PDB entry 8UT4 | electron microscopy, 3.30 A resolution | chains A and F of the 8 polymer chains in the assembly

Chain A:
Name: Hemagglutinin HA1 chain
Source organism: Influenza A virus
Reference sequence: A0A6J3XHU5 (A0A6J3XHU5_9INFA); residues 10-333 here correspond to UniProt positions 17-340 (UniProt number = residue number + 7)
Amino-acid sequence (324 residues; each row starts with the number of its first residue):
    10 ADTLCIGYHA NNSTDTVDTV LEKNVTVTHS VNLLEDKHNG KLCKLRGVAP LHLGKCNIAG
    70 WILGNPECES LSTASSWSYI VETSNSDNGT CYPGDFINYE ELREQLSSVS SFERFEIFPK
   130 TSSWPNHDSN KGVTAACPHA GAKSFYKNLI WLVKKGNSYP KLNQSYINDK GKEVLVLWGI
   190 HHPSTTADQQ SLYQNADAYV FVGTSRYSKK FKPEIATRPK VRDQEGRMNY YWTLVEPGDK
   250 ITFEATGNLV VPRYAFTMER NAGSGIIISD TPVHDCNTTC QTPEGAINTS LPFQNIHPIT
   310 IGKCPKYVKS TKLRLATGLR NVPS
Disordered / not traced: 10
Disulfides: Cys52-Cys285, Cys65-Cys77, Cys100-Cys146, Cys289-Cys313
Covalent attachments: N-acetylglucosamine (NAG) linked to Asn21, Asn33, Asn97, Asn286, Asn297
From the paper describing this entry:
  - post-translational modification sites: Asn33

Chain F:
Name: Hemagglutinin HA2 chain
Source organism: Influenza A virus
Reference sequence: A0A6G7M316 (A0A6G7M316_9INFA); residues -3 to 177 here correspond to UniProt positions 341-521 (UniProt number = residue number + 344)
Amino-acid sequence (250 residues; each row starts with the number of its first residue; numbers below 1 keep their minus sign (Ile-3 is residue -3)):
    -3 IQSRGLFGAI AGFIEGGWTG MVDGWYGYHH QNEQGSGYAA DLKSTQNAID KITNKVNSVI
    57 EKMNTQFTAV GKEFNHLEKR IENLNKKVDD GFLDIWTYNA ELLVLLENER TLDYHDSNVK
   117 NLYEKVRNQL KNNAKEIGNG CFEFYHKCDN TCMESVKNGT YDYPKYSEEA KLNREKIDGV
   177 KGALEVLFQG PGSHHHHHHH HLGGSGYIPE APRDGQAYVR KDGEWVLLST FLGSGGGLND
   237 IFEAQKIEWH
Disordered / not traced: -3 to 9, 174-246
Sequence notes: expression tag (178-246)
Disulfides: Cys144-Cys148
Covalent attachments: N-acetylglucosamine (NAG) linked to Asn154

Interface between chain A and chain F:
Pairs across the interface (7; chain A residue first):
  Val29(A) - Lys47(F)
  Val29(A) - Asn50(F)
  Val29(A) - Lys51(F)  hydrogen bond (backbone-backbone)
  Leu30(A) - Lys47(F)
  Leu30(A) - Asn50(F)  hydrogen bond (backbone-side chain)
  Leu30(A) - Lys51(F)
  Leu30(A) - Tyr110(F)  hydrophobic
Interface residues without a listed pair, chain A (4 interface residues in all): Glu31, Lys318
Interface residues without a listed pair, chain F (7 interface residues in all): Ser54, Asn60, Arg106

Summary:
Chain A and chain F form an interface of 4 and 7 residues respectively; the contacts include 2 hydrogen bonds.
Polar contacts include Leu30(A)-Asn50(F) and Val29(A)-Lys51(F). N-acetylglucosamine is covalently linked to
Asn21(A), Asn33(A), Asn97(A), Asn286(A) and Asn297(A). Covalently linked N-acetylglucosamine: at Asn154(F).
The paper reports a modification site at Asn33(A).
Chain A is Hemagglutinin HA1 chain and chain F is Hemagglutinin HA2 chain, both from Influenza A virus; the
structure, CryoEM structure of A/Michigan/45/2015 H1 in complex with flu HA central stem VH1-18 antibody
09-1B12, was determined by electron microscopy, deposited together with 8UT6, 8UT7, 8UT8, 8UT9 and 8UWA.
